6V8O - chains J and K of the 22 polymer chains in the assembly; structure by electron microscopy, 3.07 A resolution.

Chain J (and K):
Name: Chromatin structure-remodeling complex protein RSC8
From: Saccharomyces cerevisiae (strain ATCC 204508 / S288c)
Notes: chain K of this document is another copy of the same molecule, construct and numbering; everything in this record applies to it too
Reference sequence: P43609 (RSC8_YEAST); residue numbers follow UniProt; this construct covers 1-557
Chain sequence (557 residues; row label = number of the first residue in the row):
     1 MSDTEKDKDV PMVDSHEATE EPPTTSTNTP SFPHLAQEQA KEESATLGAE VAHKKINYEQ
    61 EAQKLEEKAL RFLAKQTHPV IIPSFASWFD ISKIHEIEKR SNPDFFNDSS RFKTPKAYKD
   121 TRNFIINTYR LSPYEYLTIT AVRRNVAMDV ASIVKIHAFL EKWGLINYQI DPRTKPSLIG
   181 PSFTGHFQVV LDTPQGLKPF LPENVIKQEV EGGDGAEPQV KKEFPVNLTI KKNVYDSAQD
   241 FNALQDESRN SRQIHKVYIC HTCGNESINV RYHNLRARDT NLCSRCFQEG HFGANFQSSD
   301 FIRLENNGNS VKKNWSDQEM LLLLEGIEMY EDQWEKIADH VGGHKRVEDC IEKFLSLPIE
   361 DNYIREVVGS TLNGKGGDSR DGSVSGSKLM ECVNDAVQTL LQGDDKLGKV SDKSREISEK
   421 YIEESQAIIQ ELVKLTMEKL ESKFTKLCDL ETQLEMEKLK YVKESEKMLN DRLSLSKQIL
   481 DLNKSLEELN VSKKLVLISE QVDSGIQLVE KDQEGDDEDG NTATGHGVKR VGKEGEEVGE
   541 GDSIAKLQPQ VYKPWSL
Unresolved in the structure: 1-386, 502-557 (chain K: 1-386, 403-419, 513-557)

How chain J and chain K interact:
Pairs across the interface (60):
  L389(J) - V393(K)  hydrophobic
  C392(J) - M390(K)  hydrophobic
  C392(J) - V393(K)  hydrophobic
  A396(J) - V393(K)  hydrophobic
  A396(J) - V397(K)  hydrophobic
  L400(J) - L401(K)  hydrophobic
  K406(J) - L401(K)
  K409(J) - L400(K)
  K409(J) - L401(K)  hydrogen bond (side chain-backbone)
  V410(J) - L400(K)  hydrophobic
  K413(J) - L400(K)
  Q426(J) - I422(K)
  Q430(J) - I422(K)
  Q430(J) - S425(K)  hydrogen bond
  Q430(J) - Q426(K)
  Q430(J) - I429(K)
  M437(J) - L432(K)  hydrophobic
  M437(J) - T436(K)
  F444(J) - K439(K)
  F444(J) - L440(K)  hydrophobic
  F444(J) - K443(K)
  L447(J) - L447(K)  hydrophobic
  C448(J) - K443(K)  hydrogen bond
  E451(J) - K443(K)  salt bridge
  E451(J) - L447(K)
  L454(J) - L450(K)  hydrophobic
  E455(J) - L450(K)
  K458(J) - Q453(K)  hydrogen bond
  K458(J) - L454(K)
  Y461(J) - L454(K)  hydrophobic
  Y461(J) - K458(K)
  V462(J) - E457(K)
  E464(J) - Y461(K)  hydrogen bond
  S465(J) - E464(K)
  M468(J) - Y461(K)  hydrophobic
  M468(J) - S465(K)
  L469(J) - E464(K)
  D471(J) - D503(K)
  R472(J) - E464(K)  hydrogen bond (side chain-backbone)
  R472(J) - K467(K)
  R472(J) - M468(K)  hydrogen bond
  L475(J) - L475(K)  hydrophobic
  L475(J) - V502(K)
  Q478(J) - I498(K)
  Q478(J) - G505(K)
  Q478(J) - I506(K)  hydrogen bond (side chain-backbone)
  I479(J) - L475(K)  hydrophobic
  L482(J) - I506(K)  hydrophobic
  L482(J) - Q507(K)
  L482(J) - L508(K)
  L486(J) - L482(K)  hydrophobic
  L489(J) - K493(K)
  L495(J) - Q478(K)
  L495(J) - L482(K)  hydrophobic
  L495(J) - I506(K)  hydrophobic
  V496(J) - Q478(K)  hydrogen bond (backbone-side chain)
  L497(J) - D471(K)
  I498(J) - D471(K)
  I498(J) - S474(K)
  S499(J) - D471(K)  hydrogen bond
Interface residues without a listed pair, chain J (45 interface residues in all): K388, V433, L440, E457, S485, S492, K493, K494
Interface residues without a listed pair, chain K (45 interface residues in all): L389, Q402, F444, N470, I479, S485, L495

In short:
Chain J and chain K each contribute 45 residues to their interface; the contacts include 10 hydrogen bonds and
1 salt bridge. Among the polar pairs are E451(J)-K443(K), K409(J)-L401(K) and Q430(J)-S425(K).
Chain J and chain K are both Chromatin structure-remodeling complex protein RSC8 (Saccharomyces cerevisiae
(strain ATCC 204508 / S288c)); the structure, RSC core, was determined by electron microscopy (same
publication as 6V92).
